8KIC - chains A and G of the 9 polymer chains in the assembly; structure by electron microscopy, 2.50 A resolution.

== Chain A ==
Name: peptidase Do
Source organism: Escherichia coli
UniProtKB: C3SRW2 (C3SRW2_ECOLX); numbering as in UniProt (aligned over 1-455)
Chain sequence (463 residues; numbered 1 to 463; the number before each row is that of its first residue):
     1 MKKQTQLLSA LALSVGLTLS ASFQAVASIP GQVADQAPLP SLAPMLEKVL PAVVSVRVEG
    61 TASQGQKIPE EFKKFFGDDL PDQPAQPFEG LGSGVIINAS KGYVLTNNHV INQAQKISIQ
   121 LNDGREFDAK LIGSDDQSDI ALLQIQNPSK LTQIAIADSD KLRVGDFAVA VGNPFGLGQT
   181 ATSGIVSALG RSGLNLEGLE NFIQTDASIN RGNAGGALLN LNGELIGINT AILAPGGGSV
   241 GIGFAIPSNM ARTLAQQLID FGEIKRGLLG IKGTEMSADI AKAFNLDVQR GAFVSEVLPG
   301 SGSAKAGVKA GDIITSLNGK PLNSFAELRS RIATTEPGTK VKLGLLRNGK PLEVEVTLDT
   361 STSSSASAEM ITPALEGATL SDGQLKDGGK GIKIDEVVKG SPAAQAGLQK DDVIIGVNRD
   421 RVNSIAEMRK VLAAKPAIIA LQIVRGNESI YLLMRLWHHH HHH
Not modelled in the structure: 1-37, 62-85, 362-463
Sequence notes: engineered mutation Ala214 (Ser in C3SRW2); expression tag (456-463)
What the authors report for this chain:
  - catalytic residues: His109, Asp139
  - mutagenesis - S214A: abolished catalytic activity (proposed by the authors, not directly observed)

== Chain G ==
Name: Lysozyme fragment (unknown sequence)
Source organism: Gallus gallus
Chain sequence (8 residues; numbered 28 to 35; the number before each row is that of its first residue; X marks 8 residues of unknown identity (built as UNK)):
    28 XXXXXXXX

== How chain A and chain G interact ==
Chain A side of the interface, 17 residues: Leu91, His109, Val110, Phe175, Gly176, Leu194, Leu196, Asn210, Arg211, Gly212, Asn213, Ala214, Thr230, Ala231, Ile232, Leu233, Ala234

== Overview ==
Chain A and chain G make no direct contact in this assembly. The paper reports catalytic residues His109(A)
and Asp139(A); S214A of chain A abolishes catalytic activity.
Here chain A is peptidase Do (Escherichia coli) and chain G is Lysozyme fragment (unknown sequence) (Gallus
gallus). Entry 8KIC (Bacterial serine protease) was determined by electron microscopy, deposited together with
8W69.
